PDB entry 2V7Q | X-ray diffraction, 2.10 A resolution | chains A and G of the 10 polymer chains in the assembly

Chain A:
Name: ATP synthase subunit alpha heart isoform
From: Bos taurus
Notes: EC 3.6.1.14
Reference sequence: Q1JQC4 (ATPA1_BOVIN); residues 1-510 here correspond to UniProt positions 44-553 (UniProt number = residue number + 43)
Amino-acid sequence (510 residues; row label = number of the first residue in the row):
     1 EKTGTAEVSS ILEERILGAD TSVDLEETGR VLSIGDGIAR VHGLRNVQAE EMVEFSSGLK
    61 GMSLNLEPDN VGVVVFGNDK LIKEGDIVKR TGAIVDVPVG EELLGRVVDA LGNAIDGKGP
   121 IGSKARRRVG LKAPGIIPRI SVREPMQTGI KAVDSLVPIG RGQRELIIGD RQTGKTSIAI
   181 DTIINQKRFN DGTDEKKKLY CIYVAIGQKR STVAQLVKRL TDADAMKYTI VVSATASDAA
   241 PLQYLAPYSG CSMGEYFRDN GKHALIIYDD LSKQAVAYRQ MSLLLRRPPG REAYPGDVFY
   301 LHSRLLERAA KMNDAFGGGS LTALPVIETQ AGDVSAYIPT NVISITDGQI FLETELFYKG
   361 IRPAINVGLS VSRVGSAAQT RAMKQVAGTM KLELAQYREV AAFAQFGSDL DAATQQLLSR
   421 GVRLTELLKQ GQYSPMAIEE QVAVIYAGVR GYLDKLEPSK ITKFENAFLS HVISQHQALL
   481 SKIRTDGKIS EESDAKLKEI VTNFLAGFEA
Not modelled in the structure: 1-23
Ion coordination: Mg2+: Thr176 (together with ATP)
Residues lining bound ligands: ATP (adenosine-5'-triphosphate): Asp170, Arg171, Gln172, Thr173, Gly174, Lys175, Thr176, Ser177, Glu328, Phe357, Arg362, Pro363, Gln430, Gly431, Gln432
Reported in the primary citation:
  - catalytic residues: Arg373 (citing earlier work)

Chain G:
Name: ATP synthase gamma chain
From: Bos taurus
Notes: EC 3.6.1.34
Reference sequence: P05631 (ATPG_BOVIN); residues 1-272 here correspond to UniProt positions 26-297 (UniProt number = residue number + 25)
Amino-acid sequence (272 residues; numbered 1 to 272; the number before each row is that of its first residue):
     1 ATLKDITRRL KSIKNIQKIT KSMKMVAAAK YARAERELKP ARVYGVGSLA LYEKADIKTP
    61 EDKKKHLIIG VSSDRGLCGA IHSSVAKQMK SEAANLAAAG KEVKIIGVGD KIRSILHRTH
   121 SDQFLVTFKE VGRRPPTFGD ASVIALELLN SGYEFDEGSI IFNRFRSVIS YKTEEKPIFS
   181 LDTISSAESM SIYDDIDADV LRNYQEYSLA NIIYYSLKES TTSEQSARMT AMDNASKNAS
   241 EMIDKLTLTF NRTRQAVITK ELIEIISGAA AL
Not modelled in the structure: 60-64, 97-100
Curated features (UniProtKB/Swiss-Prot):
  - modified residue: Lys14 (N6-acetyllysine), Lys24 (N6-succinyllysine), Lys30 (N6-acetyllysine), Lys90 (N6-acetyllysine), Ser121 (Phosphoserine), Lys129 (N6-acetyllysine), Lys172 (N6-acetyllysine), Lys245 (N6-succinyllysine)

Interface between chain A and chain G:
Pairs across the interface (17):
  Arg286(A) with Leu272(G)
  Pro289(A) with Ile265(G), hydrophobic; Ile266(G)
  Gly290(A) with Leu262(G)
  Arg291(A) with Ile258(G); Glu261(G)
  Glu292(A) with Glu261(G), hydrogen bond (backbone-side chain)
  Ala293(A) with Ile265(G), hydrophobic
  Phe403(A) with Ser22(G); Met25(G), hydrophobic
  Phe406(A) with Met23(G), hydrophobic; Val26(G); Arg133(G)
  Ser408(A) with Lys30(G), hydrogen bond
  Asp409(A) with Ala29(G); Lys30(G); Arg33(G)
Other interface residues (no listed pair), chain A (13 interface residues in all): Ala402, Gly407, Leu410
Other interface residues (no listed pair), chain G (15 interface residues in all): Pro135

Overview:
The interface between chain A and chain G involves 13 residues on one side and 15 on the other; the contacts
include 2 hydrogen bonds. Polar pairs include Glu292(A)-Glu261(G) and Ser408(A)-Lys30(G). Ligands of chain A:
ATP. From the paper: the catalytic residue Arg373(A).
Here chain A is ATP synthase subunit alpha heart isoform and chain G is ATP synthase gamma chain, both from
Bos taurus. Entry 2V7Q (The structure of F1-ATPase inhibited by I1-60HIS, a monomeric form of the inhibitor
protein, IF1) was determined by X-ray diffraction.
